Entry 5BNX (X-ray diffraction, 2.31 A resolution); this record covers chains A and D of the 4 polymer chains in the assembly.

# Chain A
Molecule: Histone H3.3
Organism: Homo sapiens
Reference sequence: P84243 (H33_HUMAN); residues 57-135 here correspond to UniProt positions 58-136 (UniProt number = residue number + 1)
Sequence (79 residues; row label = number of the first residue in the row):
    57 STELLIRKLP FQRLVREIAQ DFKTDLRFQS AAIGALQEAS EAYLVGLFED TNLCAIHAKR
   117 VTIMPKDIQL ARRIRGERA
Disordered / not traced: 57, 135
UniProt features mapped onto this chain:
  - modified residue: Ser-57 (Phosphoserine), Lys-64 (N6-(2-hydroxyisobutyryl)lysine), Lys-79 (N6,N6,N6-trimethyllysine), Thr-80 (Phosphothreonine), Ser-86 (Phosphoserine), Thr-107 (Phosphothreonine), Lys-115 (N6-acetyllysine), Lys-122 (N6-(2-hydroxyisobutyryl)lysine)
What the authors report for this chain:
  - mutagenesis - R63A/K64A: decreased binding to DNA replication licensing factor MCM2
  - mutagenesis - R63A/K64A: decreased binding to ASF1
  - mutagenesis - R63A/K64A: increased binding to CAF-1
  - mutagenesis - R63A/K64A: decreased stability

# Chain D
Molecule: Histone chaperone ASF1B
Organism: Homo sapiens
Reference sequence: Q9NVP2 (ASF1B_HUMAN); residue numbers follow UniProt; this construct covers 1-158
Sequence (158 residues; row label = number of the first residue in the row):
     1 MAKVSVLNVA VLENPSPFHS PFRFEISFEC SEALADDLEW KIIYVGSAES EEFDQILDSV
    61 LVGPVPAGRH MFVFQADAPN PSLIPETDAV GVTVVLITCT YHGQEFIRVG YYVNNEYLNP
   121 ELRENPPMKP DFSQLQRNIL ASNPRVTRFH INWDNNMD
Disordered / not traced: 155-158
UniProt features mapped onto this chain:
  - mutagenesis: Asp-36 (D36A: Abolishes CDAN1 interaction), Asp-37 (D37A: Abolishes CDAN1 interaction)

# Interface between chain A and chain D
Pairs across the interface (27; chain A residue first):
  Asp-106(A) / Tyr-112(D)  hydrogen bond
  Asp-106(A) / Arg-145(D)  salt bridge
  Leu-109(A) / Asn-143(D)
  Cys-110(A) / Val-92(D)
  Cys-110(A) / Tyr-112(D)  hydrophobic
  His-113(A) / Asn-114(D)  hydrogen bond (backbone-side chain)
  His-113(A) / Leu-140(D)
  Ala-114(A) / Val-92(D)  hydrophobic
  Lys-115(A) / Glu-116(D)
  Lys-122(A) / Ala-48(D)
  Lys-122(A) / Asp-88(D)  salt bridge
  Lys-122(A) / Val-92(D)
  Gln-125(A) / Ala-48(D)
  Leu-126(A) / Ala-48(D)  hydrophobic
  Leu-126(A) / Val-92(D)
  Ala-127(A) / Tyr-112(D)
  Arg-129(A) / Glu-51(D)
  Arg-129(A) / Asp-54(D)  salt bridge
  Arg-129(A) / Arg-108(D)
  Ile-130(A) / Val-94(D)  hydrophobic
  Ile-130(A) / Gly-110(D)
  Ile-130(A) / Tyr-112(D)  hydrophobic
  Ile-130(A) / Arg-145(D)
  Arg-131(A) / Thr-147(D)
  Arg-131(A) / Phe-149(D)
  Gly-132(A) / Arg-108(D)
  Arg-134(A) / Glu-51(D)
Interface residues without a listed pair, chain D (21 interface residues in all): Val-45, Ser-50, Thr-93, Leu-96, Tyr-111
Interface features reported in the paper:
  - interface residues, chain D: Val-94(D), Tyr-112(D)
  - hot spots on chain D (mutagenesis) - V94R: abolished binding to MCM2 HBD-H3-H4 dimer-ASF1 complex

# In short
Chain A and chain D form an interface of 15 and 21 residues respectively, with 2 hydrogen bonds and 3 salt
bridges. Polar contacts include Asp-106(A)/Arg-145(D), Lys-122(A)/Asp-88(D) and Arg-129(A)/Asp-54(D). From
UniProt: 2 mutagenesis sites on chain D. From the paper: R63A/K64A of chain A reduce binding to DNA
replication licensing factor MCM2; interface residues Val-94(D) and Tyr-112(D).
Chain A is Histone H3.3 and chain D is Histone chaperone ASF1B, both from Homo sapiens; the structure, Crystal
structure of Human MCM2 HBD and ASF1b chaperoning a histone H3.3-H4 dimer, was determined by X-ray diffraction
together with 5BNV and 5BO0 from the same study.
